Entry 6J8V (X-ray diffraction, 2.23 A resolution); this record covers chains A and B.

Chain A (and B):
Protein: MoeN5, DNA-binding protein 7d
From: Streptomyces ghanaensis
Notes: chain B of this document is another copy of the same molecule, construct and numbering; everything in this record applies to it too
Reference sequence: chimeric construct of A0A010, P39476: residues 1-260 from A0A010 (A0A010_9ACTN) positions 1-260 (same numbers); residues 266-329 from P39476 positions 1-64 (UniProt number = residue number - 265)
Chain sequence (343 residues; numbered -13 to 329; the number before each row is that of its first residue; numbers below 1 keep their minus sign (Met-13 is residue -13)):
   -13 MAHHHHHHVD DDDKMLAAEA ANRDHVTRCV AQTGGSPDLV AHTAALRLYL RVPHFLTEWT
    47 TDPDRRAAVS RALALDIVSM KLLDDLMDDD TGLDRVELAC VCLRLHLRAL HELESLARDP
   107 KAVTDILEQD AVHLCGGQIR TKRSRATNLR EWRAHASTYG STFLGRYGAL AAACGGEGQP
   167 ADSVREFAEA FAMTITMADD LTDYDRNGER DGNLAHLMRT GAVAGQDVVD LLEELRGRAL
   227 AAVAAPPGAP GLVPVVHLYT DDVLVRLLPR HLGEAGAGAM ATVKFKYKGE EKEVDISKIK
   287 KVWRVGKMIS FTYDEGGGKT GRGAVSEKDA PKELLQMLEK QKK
Unresolved in the structure: -13 to -6, 193-198, 259-329 (chain B: -13 to -5, 328-329)
Sequence notes: expression tag (-13 to 0); linker (261-265)
Curated features (UniProtKB/Swiss-Prot):
  - modified residue (N6-methyllysine): Lys270, Lys272, Lys326, Lys328, Lys329

Interface between chain A and chain B:
Contacting residue pairs - 75 pairs, chain A then chain B:
  Gln18(A) - Val118(B)
  Thr19(A) - Val118(B)
  Thr19(A) - Cys121(B)
  Thr19(A) - Gly122(B)
  Thr19(A) - Ile125(B)
  Gly20(A) - Ile125(B)
  Gly20(A) - Arg129(B)  hydrogen bond (backbone-side chain)
  Met66(A) - Leu89(B)  hydrophobic
  Leu69(A) - Ala85(B)
  Leu72(A) - Leu69(B)  hydrophobic
  Leu72(A) - Arg81(B)
  Met73(A) - Arg81(B)  hydrogen bond (backbone-side chain)
  Met73(A) - Val82(B)  hydrophobic
  Met73(A) - Ala85(B)  hydrophobic
  Asp74(A) - Arg81(B)
  Asp75(A) - Asp75(B)
  Asp75(A) - Arg81(B)  salt bridge
  Arg81(A) - Leu72(B)  hydrogen bond (side chain-backbone)
  Arg81(A) - Met73(B)
  Arg81(A) - Asp75(B)
  Arg81(A) - Arg81(B)
  Val82(A) - Met73(B)  hydrophobic
  Val82(A) - Ile125(B)  hydrophobic
  Val82(A) - Lys128(B)
  Glu83(A) - Arg129(B)  salt bridge
  Ala85(A) - Leu69(B)
  Ala85(A) - Met73(B)  hydrophobic
  Cys86(A) - Cys121(B)
  Cys86(A) - Gln124(B)
  Cys86(A) - Ile125(B)  hydrophobic
  Leu89(A) - Met66(B)  hydrophobic
  Leu89(A) - Cys121(B)  hydrophobic
  Arg90(A) - Glu114(B)  salt bridge
  Arg90(A) - Ala117(B)
  Arg90(A) - Val118(B)
  Arg90(A) - Cys121(B)
  His92(A) - His92(B)  hydrogen bond
  Leu93(A) - Leu113(B)
  Leu93(A) - Glu114(B)
  Leu93(A) - Arg152(B)
  Arg94(A) - Glu114(B)  salt bridge
  Leu96(A) - Leu96(B)  hydrophobic
  Leu96(A) - Thr110(B)
  His97(A) - Glu114(B)
  Glu100(A) - Glu100(B)
  Glu100(A) - Pro106(B)
  Glu100(A) - Thr110(B)  hydrogen bond
  Ser101(A) - Lys107(B)
  Pro106(A) - Pro106(B)  hydrophobic
  Pro106(A) - Lys107(B)
  Lys107(A) - His97(B)  hydrogen bond
  Lys107(A) - Glu100(B)
  Thr110(A) - Leu96(B)
  Thr110(A) - Glu100(B)  hydrogen bond
  Asp111(A) - His97(B)  salt bridge
  Leu113(A) - Leu93(B)
  Glu114(A) - Arg90(B)  salt bridge
  Glu114(A) - Leu93(B)
  Glu114(A) - Arg94(B)  salt bridge
  Glu114(A) - His97(B)
  Ala117(A) - Arg90(B)
  Val118(A) - Gln18(B)
  Val118(A) - Arg90(B)
  Cys121(A) - Thr19(B)
  Cys121(A) - Cys86(B)  hydrogen bond (side chain-backbone)
  Cys121(A) - Leu89(B)  hydrophobic
  Cys121(A) - Arg90(B)
  Gly122(A) - Thr19(B)
  Gln124(A) - Cys86(B)
  Ile125(A) - Thr19(B)
  Ile125(A) - Gly20(B)
  Ile125(A) - Val82(B)  hydrophobic
  Ile125(A) - Cys86(B)  hydrophobic
  Lys128(A) - Val82(B)
  Arg152(A) - Leu93(B)
Also at the interface, not in a pair above, chain A (41 interface residues in all): Gly21, Ser22, Val87, Arg129
Also at the interface, not in a pair above, chain B (38 interface residues in all): Glu83, Val87, Ser101, Asp111

Overview:
Chain A and chain B form an interface of 41 and 38 residues respectively; the contacts include 8 hydrogen
bonds and 7 salt bridges. Polar contacts include Asp75(A)-Arg81(B), Glu83(A)-Arg129(B) and Arg90(A)-Glu114(B).
Both chains are MoeN5, DNA-binding protein 7d (Streptomyces ghanaensis). Entry 6J8V (Structure of MOEN5-SSO7D
fusion protein in complex with ligand 2) was determined by X-ray diffraction (same publication as 6J8W and
5GWW).
